9LJ1 - chains A and D of the 8 polymer chains in the assembly; structure by electron microscopy, 3.20 A resolution.

# Chain A (and D)
Name: Potassium voltage-gated channel subfamily KQT member 5
From: Homo sapiens
Notes: chain D of this document is another copy of the same molecule, construct and numbering; everything in this record applies to it too
Reference sequence: Q9NR82 (KCNQ5_HUMAN); numbering as in UniProt (aligned over 90-698)
Amino-acid sequence (626 residues; row label = number of the first residue in the row):
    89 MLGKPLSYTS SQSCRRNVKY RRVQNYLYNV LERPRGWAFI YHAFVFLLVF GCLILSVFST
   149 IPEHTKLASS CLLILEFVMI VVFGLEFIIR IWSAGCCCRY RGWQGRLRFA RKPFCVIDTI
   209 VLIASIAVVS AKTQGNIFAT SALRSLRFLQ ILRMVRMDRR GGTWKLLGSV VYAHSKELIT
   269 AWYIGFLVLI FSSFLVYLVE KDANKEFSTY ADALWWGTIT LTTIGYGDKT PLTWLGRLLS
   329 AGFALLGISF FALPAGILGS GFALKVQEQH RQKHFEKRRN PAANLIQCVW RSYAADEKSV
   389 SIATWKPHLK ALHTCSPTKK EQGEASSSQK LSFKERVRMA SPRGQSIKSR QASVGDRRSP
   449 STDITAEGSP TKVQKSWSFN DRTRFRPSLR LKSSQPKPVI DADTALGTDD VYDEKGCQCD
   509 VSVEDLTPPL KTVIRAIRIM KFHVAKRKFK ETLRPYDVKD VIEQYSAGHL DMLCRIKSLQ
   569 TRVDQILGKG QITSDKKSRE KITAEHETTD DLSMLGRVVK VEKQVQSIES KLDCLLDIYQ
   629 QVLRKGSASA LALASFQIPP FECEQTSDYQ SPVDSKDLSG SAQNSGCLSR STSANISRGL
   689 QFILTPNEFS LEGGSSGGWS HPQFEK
Not modelled in the structure: 89-102, 385-514, 577-714
Sequence notes: initiating methionine (89); expression tag (699-714)
Curated features (UniProtKB/Swiss-Prot):
  - region (Interaction with CALM): Ala370 to Trp378, Val521 to Met528
  - binding site (a 1,2-diacyl-sn-glycero-3-phospho-(1D-myo-inositol-4,5-bisphosphate)): Arg248, Lys264, Lys361
  - modified residue: Ser447 (Phosphoserine)
  - natural variant: Val145 (V145G: In MRD46), Trp191 (W191G: In a colorectal cancer sample), Arg244 (R244C: In a colorectal cancer sample), Leu341 (L341I: In MRD46), Pro369 (P369R: In MRD46), Ser429 (S429I: In MRD46)

# Interface between chain A and chain D
Contacting residue pairs (6; chain A residue first):
  Ile149(A) with Trp322(D), hydrophobic
  Glu151(A) with Trp322(D), hydrogen bond
  His152(A) with Trp322(D)
  Trp322(A) with Ile149(D), hydrophobic; Glu151(D), hydrogen bond; His152(D)
Also at the interface, not in a pair above, chain A (8 interface residues in all): Ile142, Phe146, Leu326, Leu567
Also at the interface, not in a pair above, chain D (8 interface residues in all): Ile142, Phe146, Leu326, Leu567

# In short
The chain A/chain D interface involves 8 residues from each chain; the contacts include 2 hydrogen bonds. The
hydrogen-bonded pair is Glu151(A)-Trp322(D). UniProt lists 3 residues binding
1,2-diacyl-sn-glycero-3-phospho-(1D-myo-inositol-4,5-bisphosphate) on chain A.
Both chains are Potassium voltage-gated channel subfamily KQT member 5 (Homo sapiens). Entry 9LJ1 (Human
KCNQ5-CaM-PIP2-HN37 complex in a closed conformation) was determined by electron microscopy together with
9J38, 9LIZ and 9LJ5 from the same study.
